PDB entry 3T6B | X-ray diffraction, 2.40 A resolution | chains A and C

[Chain A]
Name: Dipeptidyl peptidase 3
From: Homo sapiens
Notes: EC 3.4.14.4
Reference sequence: Q9NY33 (DPP3_HUMAN); residues 1-726 here = UniProt positions 1-726
Sequence (726 residues; each row starts with the number of its first residue):
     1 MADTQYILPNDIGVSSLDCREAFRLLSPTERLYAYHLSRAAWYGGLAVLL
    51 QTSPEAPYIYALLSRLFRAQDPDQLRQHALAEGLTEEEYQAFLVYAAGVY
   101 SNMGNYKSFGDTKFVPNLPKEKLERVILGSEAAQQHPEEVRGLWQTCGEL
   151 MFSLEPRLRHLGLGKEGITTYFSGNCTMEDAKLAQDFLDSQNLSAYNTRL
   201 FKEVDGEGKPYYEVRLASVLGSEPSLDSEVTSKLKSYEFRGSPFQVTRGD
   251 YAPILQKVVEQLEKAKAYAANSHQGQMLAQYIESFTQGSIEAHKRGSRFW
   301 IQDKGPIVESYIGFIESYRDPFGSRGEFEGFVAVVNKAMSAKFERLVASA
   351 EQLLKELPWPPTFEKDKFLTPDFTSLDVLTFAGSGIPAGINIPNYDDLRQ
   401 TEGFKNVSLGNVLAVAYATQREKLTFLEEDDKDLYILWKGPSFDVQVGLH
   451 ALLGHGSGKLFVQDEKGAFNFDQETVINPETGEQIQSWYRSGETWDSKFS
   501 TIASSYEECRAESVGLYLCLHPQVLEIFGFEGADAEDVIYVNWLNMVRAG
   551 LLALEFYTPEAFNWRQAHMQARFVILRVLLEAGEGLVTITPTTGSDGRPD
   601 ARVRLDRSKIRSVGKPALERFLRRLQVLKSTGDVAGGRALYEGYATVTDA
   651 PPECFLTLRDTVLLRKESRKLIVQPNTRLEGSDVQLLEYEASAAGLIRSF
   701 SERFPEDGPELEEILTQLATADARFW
Disordered / not traced: 1-2
Differences from the reference sequence: engineered mutation Ala451 (Glu in Q9NY33)
UniProt features mapped onto this chain:
  - binding site (Zn(2+)): His450, His455, Glu508
  - modified residue: Ala2 (N-acetylalanine)
What the authors report for this chain:
  - mutagenesis - E451A: abolished catalytic activity (citing earlier work)
  - catalytic residues: Tyr318, His568 (proposed by the authors, not directly observed)
  - mutagenesis - Y318F (125-fold): decreased catalytic activity (citing earlier work)
  - conformationally variable residues (domain motion, side-chain flip): Leu409 to Gln420, Lys670
  - binding site for Tynorphin (chain C): Glu316, Tyr318, Asn391, Asn394, Arg669, Lys670

[Chain C]
Name: Tynorphin
Sequence (5 residues; numbered 1 to 5; the number before each row is that of its first residue):
     1 VVYPW

[Interface between chain A and chain C]
Residue-residue contacts (28):
  Glu316(A) - Val1(C)  hydrogen bond (side chain-backbone)
  Tyr318(A) - Val1(C)
  Tyr318(A) - Val2(C)  hydrogen bond (side chain-backbone)
  Ile386(A) - Trp5(C)  hydrogen bond (backbone-side chain)
  Pro387(A) - Val2(C)  hydrophobic
  Pro387(A) - Tyr3(C)
  Ala388(A) - Tyr3(C)  hydrogen bond (backbone-backbone)
  Gly389(A) - Val2(C)
  Gly389(A) - Tyr3(C)  hydrogen bond (backbone-backbone)
  Ile390(A) - Val1(C)
  Asn391(A) - Val1(C)  hydrogen bond (backbone-backbone)
  Asn394(A) - Val1(C)  hydrogen bond (side chain-backbone)
  Val412(A) - Trp5(C)
  Phe443(A) - Tyr3(C)  hydrophobic
  Phe443(A) - Trp5(C)  hydrophobic
  Gln446(A) - Tyr3(C)
  His450(A) - Val2(C)
  His450(A) - Tyr3(C)
  His455(A) - Val1(C)
  Glu508(A) - Val1(C)
  Glu508(A) - Val2(C)
  His568(A) - Val2(C)  hydrogen bond (side chain-backbone)
  His568(A) - Pro4(C)
  Arg572(A) - Tyr3(C)
  Arg572(A) - Pro4(C)
  Arg669(A) - Trp5(C)  hydrogen bond (side chain-backbone)
  Lys670(A) - Trp5(C)
  Ile672(A) - Trp5(C)  hydrophobic
Other interface residues (no listed pair), chain A (25 interface residues in all): Phe109, Arg399, Ala416, Val447, Glu512
The authors on this interface:
  - pairs named by the authors: Glu316(A)-Val1(C) (hydrogen bond), Asn391(A)-Val1(C) (backbone contact), Asn394(A)-Val1(C) (hydrogen bond), His568(A)-Val2(C) (hydrogen bond), Arg669(A)-Trp5(C), Lys670(A)-Trp5(C)
  - interface residues, chain A: Tyr318(A)

[In short]
25 residues of chain A face 5 of chain C across their interface; the contacts include 9 hydrogen bonds. Polar
pairs include Glu316(A)-Val1(C), Tyr318(A)-Val2(C) and Ile386(A)-Trp5(C). The paper describes hydrogen bonds
between Glu316(A) and Val1(C), Asn394(A) and Val1(C) and His568(A) and Val2(C); a backbone contact between
Asn391(A) and Val1(C); contacts between Arg669(A) and Trp5(C) and Lys670(A) and Trp5(C). From the paper:
catalytic residues Tyr318(A) and His568(A); E451A of chain A abolishes catalytic activity.
Chain A is Dipeptidyl peptidase 3 (Homo sapiens) and chain C is Tynorphin; the structure, Structure of human
DPPIII in complex with the opioid peptide Tynorphin, at 2.4 Angstroms, was determined by X-ray diffraction,
deposited together with 3T6J and 3FVY.
